3NVW - chains A and B of the 6 polymer chains in the assembly; structure by X-ray diffraction, 1.60 A resolution.

== Chain A ==
Name: Xanthine dehydrogenase/oxidase
Source organism: Bos taurus
Notes: EC 1.17.1.4, 1.17.3.2; fragment: Iron-Sulfur Binding Domain
Reference sequence: P80457 (XDH_BOVIN); residue numbers follow UniProt; this construct covers 2-165
Sequence (164 residues; numbered 2 to 165; the number before each row is that of its first residue):
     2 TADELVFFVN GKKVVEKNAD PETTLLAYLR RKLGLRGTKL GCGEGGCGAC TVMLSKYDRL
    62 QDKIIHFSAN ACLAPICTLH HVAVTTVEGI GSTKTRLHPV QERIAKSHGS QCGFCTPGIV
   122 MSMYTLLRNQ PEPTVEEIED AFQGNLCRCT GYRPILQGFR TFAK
Metal / ion sites: 2Fe-2S cluster Fe site 1: Cys43, Cys48, Cys51, Cys73; 2Fe-2S cluster Fe site 2: Cys113, Cys116, Cys148, Cys150
Ligand contacts:
  - FAD (flavin-adenine dinucleotide): Glu45, Gly46, Gly47, Leu74
  - 2Fe-2S cluster (FES), molecule 1: Lys40, Leu41, Gly42, Cys43, Gly44, Gly46, Gly47, Cys48, Gly49, Ala50, Cys51, Asn71, Cys73
  - 2Fe-2S cluster (FES), molecule 2: Ser111, Gln112, Cys113, Gly114, Phe115, Cys116, Cys148, Arg149, Cys150, Thr151
  - MTE (phosphonic acidmono-(2-amino-5,6-dimercapto-4-oxo-3,7,8a,9,10,10a-hexahydro-4H-8-oxa-1,3,9,10-tetraaza-anthracen-7-ylmethyl)ester): Gln112, Cys113, Cys150
UniProt features mapped onto this chain:
  - binding site ([2Fe-2S] cluster): Cys43, Cys48, Cys51, Cys73, Cys113, Cys116, Cys148, Cys150

== Chain B ==
Name: Xanthine dehydrogenase/oxidase
Source organism: Bos taurus
Notes: EC 1.17.1.4, 1.17.3.2; fragment: Flavin Binding Domain
Reference sequence: P80457 (XDH_BOVIN); numbering as in UniProt (aligned over 195-528)
Sequence (334 residues; row label = number of the first residue in the row):
   195 LFNPEEFMPL DPTQEPIFPP ELLRLKDVPP KQLRFEGERV TWIQASTLKE LLDLKAQHPE
   255 AKLVVGNTEI GIEMKFKNQL FPMIICPAWI PELNAVEHGP EGISFGAACA LSSVEKTLLE
   315 AVAKLPTQKT EVFRGVLEQL RWFAGKQVKS VASLGGNIIT ASPISDLNPV FMASGTKLTI
   375 VSRGTRRTVP MDHTFFPSYR KTLLGPEEIL LSIEIPYSRE DEFFSAFKQA SRREDDIAKV
   435 TCGMRVLFQP GSMQVKELAL CYGGMADRTI SALKTTQKQL SKFWNEKLLQ DVCAGLAEEL
   495 SLSPDAPGGM IEFRRTLTLS FFFKFYLTVL KKLG
Ligand contacts: FAD (flavin-adenine dinucleotide): Lys256, Leu257, Val258, Val259, Gly260, Asn261, Thr262, Glu263, Ile264, Leu287, Ala301, Leu305, Phe337, Ala338, Val342, Val345, Ala346, Ser347, Gly349, Gly350, Asn351, Ile353, Thr354, Ile358, Ser359, Asp360, Leu361, Leu398, Glu402, Ile403, Leu404, Arg426
UniProt features mapped onto this chain:
  - binding site (FAD): Leu257 to Ile264, Phe337, Ser347 to Asn351, Asp360, Leu404, Lys422

== Interface between chain A and chain B ==
Residue-residue contacts (94):
  Thr2(A) - Glu230(B)  hydrogen bond (backbone-side chain)
  Ala3(A) - Arg228(B)
  Asp4(A) - Lys225(B)  salt bridge
  Asp4(A) - Leu227(B)
  Asp4(A) - Arg228(B)  hydrogen bond (side chain-backbone)
  Asp4(A) - Phe229(B)
  Leu6(A) - Phe229(B)  hydrophobic
  Phe9(A) - Pro213(B)  hydrophobic
  Phe9(A) - Glu215(B)
  Phe9(A) - Leu216(B)  hydrophobic
  Lys14(A) - Glu215(B)  salt bridge
  Ala20(A) - Phe229(B)
  Ala20(A) - Glu230(B)
  Asp21(A) - Gly231(B)
  Asp21(A) - Glu232(B)  hydrogen bond (side chain-backbone)
  Pro22(A) - Phe229(B)
  Pro22(A) - Glu230(B)
  Pro22(A) - Gly231(B)
  Pro22(A) - Val234(B)
  Pro22(A) - Trp236(B)  hydrophobic
  Glu23(A) - Arg233(B)  salt bridge
  Glu23(A) - Val234(B)
  Cys43(A) - Phe270(B)
  Gly44(A) - Phe270(B)
  Glu45(A) - Ile266(B)
  Glu45(A) - Phe270(B)
  Gly46(A) - Val342(B)
  Thr52(A) - Gln341(B)  hydrogen bond
  Ser56(A) - Phe212(B)
  Lys57(A) - Phe212(B)
  Tyr58(A) - Phe212(B)
  Tyr58(A) - Leu217(B)  hydrophobic
  Tyr58(A) - Lys220(B)
  Arg60(A) - Lys220(B)  hydrogen bond (side chain-backbone)
  Arg60(A) - Asp221(B)
  Arg60(A) - Val222(B)  hydrogen bond (side chain-backbone)
  Arg60(A) - Pro223(B)
  Arg60(A) - Pro224(B)
  Leu61(A) - Pro285(B)  hydrophobic
  Leu61(A) - Asn288(B)
  Ile65(A) - Phe212(B)  hydrophobic
  Phe68(A) - Ser344(B)
  Ser69(A) - Lys340(B)
  Ser69(A) - Gln341(B)  hydrogen bond (side chain-backbone)
  Ser69(A) - Ser344(B)
  Ala70(A) - Gln341(B)
  Asn71(A) - Gln341(B)
  Asn71(A) - Val342(B)
  Leu74(A) - Asn261(B)  hydrogen bond (backbone-side chain)
  Leu74(A) - Ile266(B)  hydrophobic
  Pro76(A) - Trp236(B)  hydrophobic
  Pro76(A) - Asn261(B)
  Cys78(A) - Phe229(B)  hydrophobic
  Cys78(A) - Trp236(B)
  Cys78(A) - Gln238(B)
  Thr79(A) - Trp236(B)
  Thr79(A) - Val259(B)
  His81(A) - Leu227(B)
  His81(A) - Trp283(B)
  His82(A) - Leu216(B)
  His82(A) - Leu219(B)
  Val83(A) - Leu216(B)
  Ala84(A) - Pro213(B)
  Ala84(A) - Leu216(B)  hydrophobic
  Gly90(A) - Pro210(B)
  Arg97(A) - Met202(B)
  His99(A) - Leu204(B)
  His99(A) - Glu209(B)  salt bridge
  Pro100(A) - Pro203(B)
  Glu103(A) - Phe201(B)
  Glu103(A) - Met202(B)  hydrogen bond (side chain-backbone)
  Arg104(A) - Phe201(B)
  Arg104(A) - Met202(B)  hydrogen bond (side chain-backbone)
  Arg104(A) - Pro203(B)
  Arg104(A) - Leu204(B)
  Lys107(A) - Phe196(B)
  Lys107(A) - Phe201(B)
  Ser108(A) - Phe196(B)
  Ser108(A) - Phe201(B)
  His109(A) - Leu195(B)  hydrogen bond (side chain-backbone)
  Ser123(A) - Gln341(B)  hydrogen bond
  Tyr125(A) - Glu209(B)  hydrogen bond
  Tyr125(A) - Pro210(B)
  Arg129(A) - Glu209(B)
  Arg129(A) - Pro210(B)
  Asp141(A) - Lys340(B)
  Gln144(A) - Trp336(B)
  Gln144(A) - Phe337(B)
  Gln144(A) - Ala338(B)
  Gln144(A) - Gly339(B)
  Gly145(A) - Gly339(B)
  Gly145(A) - Gln341(B)
  Asn146(A) - Gln341(B)
  Gln158(A) - Phe196(B)
Also at the interface, not in a pair above, chain A (61 interface residues in all): Glu5, Gly12, Gly49, Leu98, Leu128, Pro132, Ala142, Arg154, Gly159, Thr162, Phe163
Also at the interface, not in a pair above, chain B (57 interface residues in all): Pro198, Glu200, Pro206, Gln226, Thr235, Gly260, Thr262, Gly265, Lys269, Cys280, Ala289, Val345

== Overview ==
Chain A and chain B form an interface of 61 and 57 residues respectively; the contacts include 13 hydrogen
bonds and 4 salt bridges. Polar pairs include Asp4(A)-Lys225(B), Lys14(A)-Glu215(B) and Glu23(A)-Arg233(B).
Flavin-adenine dinucleotide is bound between chain A and chain B.
Here chain A is Xanthine dehydrogenase/oxidase and chain B is Xanthine dehydrogenase/oxidase, both from Bos
taurus. Entry 3NVW (Crystal Structure of Bovine Xanthine Oxidase in Complex with Guanine) was determined by
X-ray diffraction, deposited together with 3NVZ.
